PDB entry 6ILS | X-ray diffraction, 1.80 A resolution | chains A and B

[Chain A (and B)]
Molecule: Ribokinase
Organism: Arabidopsis thaliana
Notes: EC 2.7.1.15; chain B of this document is another copy of the same molecule, construct and numbering; everything in this record applies to it too
Reference sequence: A1A6H3 (A1A6H3_ARATH); residue numbers follow UniProt; this construct covers 68-379
Amino-acid sequence (313 residues; row label = number of the first residue in the row):
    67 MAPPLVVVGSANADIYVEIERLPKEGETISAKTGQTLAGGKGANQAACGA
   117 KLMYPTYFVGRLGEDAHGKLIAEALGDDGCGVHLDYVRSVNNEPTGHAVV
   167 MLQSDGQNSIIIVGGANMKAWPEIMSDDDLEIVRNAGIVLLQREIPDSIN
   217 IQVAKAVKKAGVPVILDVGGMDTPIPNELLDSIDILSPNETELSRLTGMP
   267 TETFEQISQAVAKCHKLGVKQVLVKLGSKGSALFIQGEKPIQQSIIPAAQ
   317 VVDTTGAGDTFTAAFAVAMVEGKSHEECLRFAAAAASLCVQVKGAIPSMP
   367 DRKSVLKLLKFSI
Disordered / not traced: 379 (chain B: fully traced)
Differences from the reference sequence: initiating methionine (67)
Bound ions: Na+: Asp319, Thr321, Cys355, Val358, Gly360, Ser364
Ligand contacts: ATP (adenosine-5'-triphosphate): Asn255, Glu258, Lys291, Leu292, Gly293, Ser294, Gly296, Ile311, Ile312, Pro313, Ala314, Val317, Thr320, Ala323, Gly324, Phe327, Ala352, Ser353, Val356
Curated features (UniProtKB/Swiss-Prot):
  - active site: Asp325 (Proton acceptor)
  - binding site (substrate): Asn78 to Asp80, Gly106 to Asn110, Glu210, Asp325
  - binding site (ATP): Asn255, Lys291 to Gly296, Gly324, Asp325
  - binding site (K(+)): Asp319, Thr321, Cys355, Val358, Gly360, Ser364

[How chain A and chain B interact]
Residue-residue contacts (53):
  Ile81(A) - Ile81(B)  hydrophobic
  Val83(A) - Val179(B)  hydrophobic
  Ile85(A) - Ile177(B)  hydrophobic
  Arg87(A) - Glu91(B)  salt bridge
  Leu88(A) - Pro89(B)
  Pro89(A) - Ser175(B)
  Lys90(A) - Ser175(B)
  Gly92(A) - Asn174(B)  hydrogen bond (backbone-backbone)
  Glu93(A) - Ser175(B)
  Glu93(A) - Ile176(B)  hydrogen bond (backbone-backbone)
  Thr94(A) - Ile176(B)
  Ile95(A) - Ile176(B)  hydrogen bond (backbone-backbone)
  Ile95(A) - Ile177(B)
  Ile95(A) - Ile178(B)  hydrogen bond (backbone-backbone)
  Ser96(A) - Ile178(B)
  Ala97(A) - Ile177(B)  hydrophobic
  Ala97(A) - Ile178(B)  hydrogen bond (backbone-backbone)
  Lys98(A) - Lys185(B)  hydrogen bond (backbone-side chain)
  Gly100(A) - Pro160(B)
  Gly100(A) - Val179(B)
  Thr102(A) - His133(B)
  Ala132(A) - Ala132(B)
  His133(A) - Ile81(B)
  His133(A) - Thr102(B)
  His133(A) - His133(B)  hydrogen bond
  Lys135(A) - Glu139(B)  salt bridge
  Pro160(A) - Gly100(B)
  His163(A) - Val83(B)
  Val165(A) - Val165(B)  hydrophobic
  Val165(A) - Met167(B)  hydrophobic
  Met167(A) - Met167(B)  hydrophobic
  Met167(A) - Ile177(B)  hydrophobic
  Gln173(A) - Gly92(B)
  Asn174(A) - Gly92(B)  hydrogen bond (backbone-backbone)
  Asn174(A) - Glu93(B)
  Ser175(A) - Lys90(B)
  Ser175(A) - Glu91(B)
  Ser175(A) - Gly92(B)
  Ser175(A) - Glu93(B)
  Ile176(A) - Glu93(B)  hydrogen bond (backbone-backbone)
  Ile176(A) - Thr94(B)
  Ile176(A) - Ile95(B)  hydrogen bond (backbone-backbone)
  Ile177(A) - Val83(B)  hydrophobic
  Ile177(A) - Ile85(B)  hydrophobic
  Ile177(A) - Ile95(B)
  Ile177(A) - Ala97(B)  hydrophobic
  Ile177(A) - Met167(B)  hydrophobic
  Ile178(A) - Thr94(B)
  Ile178(A) - Ile95(B)  hydrogen bond (backbone-backbone)
  Ile178(A) - Ser96(B)
  Ile178(A) - Ala97(B)  hydrogen bond (backbone-backbone)
  Val179(A) - Val83(B)  hydrophobic
  Val179(A) - Ala97(B)  hydrophobic
Also at the interface, not in a pair above, chain A (37 interface residues in all): Glu91, Thr99, Gln101, Leu136, Gln169, Asp171, Lys185
Also at the interface, not in a pair above, chain B (33 interface residues in all): Lys98, Thr99, Leu136, His163, Gln169, Gln173

[Overview]
The interface between chain A and chain B involves 37 residues on one side and 33 on the other; the contacts
include 12 hydrogen bonds and 2 salt bridges. Polar pairs include Arg87(A)-Glu91(B), Lys135(A)-Glu139(B) and
Lys98(A)-Lys185(B). Bound to chain A: ATP.
Both chains are Ribokinase (Arabidopsis thaliana). Entry 6ILS (Structure of Arabidopsis thaliana Ribokinase
complexed with Ribose and ATP) was determined by X-ray diffraction together with 6ILR and 6ILT from the same
study.
